7X5A - chains J and C of the 12 polymer chains in the assembly; structure by electron microscopy, 3.01 A resolution.

[Chain J]
Molecule: 26-nt DNA strand
Sequence (26 nucleotides; each row starts with the number of its first residue):
    11 TATTATAATA TTAAATATTA TATTTA

[Chain C]
Protein: Holliday junction ATP-dependent DNA helicase RuvA
Source organism: Pseudomonas aeruginosa PAO1
Notes: EC 3.6.4.12
UniProtKB: Q51425 (RUVA_PSEAE); residue numbers follow UniProt; this construct covers 1-137
Chain sequence (137 residues; each row starts with the number of its first residue):
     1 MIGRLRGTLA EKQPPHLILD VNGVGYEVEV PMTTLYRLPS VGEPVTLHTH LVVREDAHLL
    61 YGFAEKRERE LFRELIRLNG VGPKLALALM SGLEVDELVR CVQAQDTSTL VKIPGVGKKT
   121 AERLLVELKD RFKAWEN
Not modelled in the structure: 136-137
What the authors report for this chain:
  - mutagenesis - E55A, D56A, E122K/V126A/D130K: decreased catalytic activity
  - binding site for the 26-nt DNA strand: Arg54
  - mutagenesis - R54A: abolished catalytic activity
  - self-association interface (contacts with another copy of this molecule): Glu122, Val126

[Interface between chain J and chain C]
Pairs across the interface - 11 pairs, chain J then chain C:
  DT21(J) - Lys84(C)  phosphate contact
  DT22(J) - Asn79(C)  phosphate contact
  DT22(J) - Gly82(C)  hydrogen bond to the phosphate
  DT22(J) - Pro83(C)  phosphate contact
  DT22(J) - Lys84(C)  hydrogen bond to the phosphate
  DT22(J) - Leu85(C)  hydrogen bond to the phosphate
  DA23(J) - Leu78(C)  phosphate contact
  DA23(J) - Asn79(C)  phosphate contact
  DA23(J) - Val81(C)  phosphate contact
  DA24(J) - Asn79(C)  hydrogen bond to the phosphate
  DA25(J) - Asn79(C)  phosphate contact
Also at the interface, not in a pair above, chain C (8 interface residues in all): Gly80

[In short]
5 residues of chain J face 8 of chain C across their interface; the contacts include 4 hydrogen bonds. Polar
pairs include DT22(J)-Gly82(C), DT22(J)-Lys84(C) and DT22(J)-Leu85(C). From the paper: a binding site for the
26-nt DNA strand at Arg54(C); E55A, D56A and E122K/V126A/D130K of chain C reduce catalytic activity.
Here chain J is a 26-nt DNA strand and chain C is Holliday junction ATP-dependent DNA helicase RuvA
(Pseudomonas aeruginosa PAO1). Entry 7X5A (CryoEM structure of RuvA-Holliday junction complex) was determined
by electron microscopy together with 7X7P, 7X7Q and 7X5B from the same study.
